PDB entry 3UQ7 | X-ray diffraction, 3.80 A resolution | chains B and C of the 5 polymer chains in the assembly

[Chain B (and C)]
Name: Gamma-aminobutyric-acid receptor subunit beta-1
Organism: Erwinia chrysanthemi
Notes: chain C of this document is another copy of the same molecule, construct and numbering; everything in this record applies to it too
Reference sequence: E0SJQ4 (E0SJQ4_DICD3); residues 1-322 here correspond to UniProt positions 22-343 (UniProt number = residue number + 21)
Chain sequence (324 residues; row label = number of the first residue in the row; numbers below 1 keep their minus sign (Gly-1 is residue -1)):
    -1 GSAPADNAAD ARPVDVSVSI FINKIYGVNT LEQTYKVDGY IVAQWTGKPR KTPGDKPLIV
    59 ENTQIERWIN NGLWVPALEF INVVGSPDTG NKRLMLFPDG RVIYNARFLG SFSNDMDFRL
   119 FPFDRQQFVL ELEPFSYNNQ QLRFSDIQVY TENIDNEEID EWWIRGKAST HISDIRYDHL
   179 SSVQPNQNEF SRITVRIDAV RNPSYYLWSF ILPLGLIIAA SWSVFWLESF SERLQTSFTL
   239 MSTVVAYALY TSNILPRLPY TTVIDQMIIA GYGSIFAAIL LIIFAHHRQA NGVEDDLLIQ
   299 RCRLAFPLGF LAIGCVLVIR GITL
Not modelled in the structure: -1 to 10, 318-322
Differences from the reference sequence: expression tag (-1 to 0); engineered mutation Ser240 (Leu261 in E0SJQ4), Leu247 (Phe268 in E0SJQ4)

[Interface between chain B and chain C]
Pairs across the interface - 88 pairs, chain B then chain C:
  Lys22(B) - Glu30(C)  hydrogen bond (side chain-backbone)
  Lys22(B) - Ser111(C)
  Tyr24(B) - Glu30(C)
  Tyr24(B) - Val82(C)
  Asp36(B) - Gly83(C)
  Tyr38(B) - Glu77(C)  hydrogen bond
  Gln42(B) - Ser180(C)  hydrogen bond
  Ile57(B) - Ser134(C)
  Ile57(B) - Tyr135(C)
  Glu59(B) - Val73(C)
  Glu59(B) - Pro74(C)
  Glu59(B) - Ala75(C)  hydrogen bond (side chain-backbone)
  Glu59(B) - Ser134(C)  hydrogen bond
  Glu59(B) - Tyr135(C)
  Asn60(B) - Ala75(C)
  Thr61(B) - Glu64(C)
  Gln62(B) - Ile67(C)
  Gln62(B) - Asn68(C)  hydrogen bond
  Arg65(B) - Asn68(C)  hydrogen bond (side chain-backbone)
  Asp86(B) - Ser84(C)  hydrogen bond
  Asn89(B) - Ala75(C)
  Asn89(B) - Phe133(C)
  Arg91(B) - Phe133(C)
  Arg91(B) - Ser134(C)
  Arg99(B) - Ser180(C)
  Ile101(B) - Ser179(C)
  Asn103(B) - Phe133(C)
  Arg105(B) - Glu77(C)  salt bridge
  Arg105(B) - Phe78(C)
  Arg105(B) - Ile79(C)  hydrogen bond (side chain-backbone)
  Arg105(B) - Val81(C)  hydrogen bond (side chain-backbone)
  Leu107(B) - Gly83(C)
  Gln146(B) - His177(C)
  Tyr148(B) - Tyr175(C)
  Asn154(B) - Asp113(C)
  Glu156(B) - Tyr258(C)
  Ile157(B) - Gln31(C)  hydrogen bond (backbone-side chain)
  Ile157(B) - Asp113(C)
  Ile157(B) - Asp115(C)
  Ile157(B) - Tyr258(C)
  Glu159(B) - Leu29(C)
  Glu159(B) - Pro257(C)
  Ser202(B) - Pro257(C)
  Ser202(B) - Tyr258(C)
  Tyr203(B) - Leu256(C)
  Tyr203(B) - Pro257(C)
  Tyr203(B) - Tyr258(C)
  Tyr203(B) - Asp263(C)
  Trp206(B) - Thr259(C)
  Trp206(B) - Ile267(C)
  Ser207(B) - Thr259(C)
  Ser207(B) - Asp263(C)
  Leu210(B) - Ile267(C)  hydrophobic
  Pro211(B) - Tyr270(C)  hydrophobic
  Leu214(B) - Met239(C)
  Leu214(B) - Tyr270(C)
  Leu214(B) - Phe274(C)
  Ile215(B) - Met239(C)  hydrophobic
  Ile215(B) - Val243(C)  hydrophobic
  Ala217(B) - Phe274(C)  hydrophobic
  Ala218(B) - Phe236(C)
  Ala218(B) - Phe274(C)
  Ser221(B) - Phe236(C)
  Ser221(B) - Ile277(C)
  Ser221(B) - Ile281(C)
  Trp224(B) - Phe228(C)
  Trp224(B) - Ile281(C)  hydrophobic
  Leu225(B) - Gln233(C)
  Glu226(B) - His284(C)  salt bridge
  Glu230(B) - Ser229(C)  hydrogen bond
  Glu230(B) - Gln233(C)
  Thr234(B) - Gln233(C)
  Thr234(B) - Phe236(C)
  Leu238(B) - Phe236(C)  hydrophobic
  Thr241(B) - Ser240(C)
  Ala244(B) - Val243(C)
  Ala244(B) - Leu247(C)
  Tyr245(B) - Val243(C)
  Leu247(B) - Leu247(C)  hydrophobic
  Tyr248(B) - Ala246(C)
  Tyr248(B) - Leu247(C)
  Tyr248(B) - Ser250(C)
  Asn251(B) - Leu247(C)
  Asn251(B) - Ser250(C)
  Asn251(B) - Asn251(C)  hydrogen bond
  Ile252(B) - Ser250(C)
  Ile252(B) - Arg255(C)
  Arg301(B) - His285(C)
Interface residues without a listed pair, chain B (58 interface residues in all): Phe19, Gly25, Gly88, Lys90, Met93, Asp158, Asn200, Thr237
Interface residues without a listed pair, chain C (56 interface residues in all): Leu76, Met114, Leu232, Thr237, Gly271, Val291

[Summary]
The interface between chain B and chain C involves 58 residues on one side and 56 on the other; the contacts
include 13 hydrogen bonds and 2 salt bridges. Polar contacts include Arg105(B)-Glu77(C), Glu226(B)-His284(C)
and Lys22(B)-Glu30(C).
Both chains are Gamma-aminobutyric-acid receptor subunit beta-1 (Erwinia chrysanthemi). Entry 3UQ7 (X-ray
structure of a pentameric ligand gated ion channel from Erwinia chrysanthemi (ELIC) mutant L240S F247L ...)
was determined by X-ray diffraction, deposited together with 3UQ4 and 3UQ5.
